8G0B - chains 2 and 3 of the 12 polymer chains in the assembly; structure by electron microscopy, 2.80 A resolution.

# Chain 2 (and 3)
Protein: ATP synthase subunit c
Source organism: Mycolicibacterium smegmatis MC2 155
Notes: chain 3 of this document is another copy of the same molecule, construct and numbering; everything in this record applies to it too
UniProt: A0R205 (A0R205_MYCS2); numbering as in UniProt (aligned over 1-86)
Chain sequence (86 residues; numbered 1 to 86; the number before each row is that of its first residue):
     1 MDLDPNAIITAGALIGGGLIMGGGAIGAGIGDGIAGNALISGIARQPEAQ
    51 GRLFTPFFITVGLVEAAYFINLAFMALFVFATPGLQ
Unresolved in the structure: 1-4, 86
Ligand contacts: YGR ((1R,2S)-1-(6-bromo-2-methoxyquinolin-3-yl)-2-(2,6-dimethoxypyridin-4-yl)-4-(dimethylamino)-1-(2,3,6-trimethoxypyridin-4-yl)butan-2-ol): Leu63, Ala66, Ala67, Ile70, Phe74

# Interface between chain 2 and chain 3
Residue-residue contacts - 81 pairs, chain 2 then chain 3:
  Ala7(2) with Pro5(3); Ile9(3)
  Thr10(2) with Ile9(3); Gly84(3)
  Ala11(2) with Ile8(3)
  Leu14(2) with Ile9(3); Gly12(3); Ala13(3); Gly16(3); Phe78(3); Thr82(3); Pro83(3)
  Ile15(2) with Gly12(3); Ile15(3), hydrophobic; Leu19(3)
  Gly18(2) with Gly16(3); Leu19(3); Ile20(3); Phe78(3)
  Leu19(2) with Leu19(3), hydrophobic
  Met21(2) with Ile20(3), hydrophobic; Asn71(3)
  Gly22(2) with Leu19(3); Gly23(3)
  Ala25(2) with Gly23(3); Gly24(3); Gly27(3); Ala67(3); Asn71(3)
  Ile26(2) with Gly23(3); Ile26(3), hydrophobic; Gly27(3)
  Ala28(2) with Ala67(3), hydrophobic
  Gly29(2) with Gly27(3); Gly31(3); Val64(3); Ala67(3)
  Ile30(2) with Ile30(3), hydrophobic
  Asp32(2) with Thr60(3); Leu63(3); Val64(3)
  Gly33(2) with Gly31(3); Ile34(3); Val64(3)
  Ile34(2) with Ile34(3), hydrophobic
  Gly36(2) with Thr60(3)
  Asn37(2) with Ile34(3), hydrogen bond (side chain-backbone); Asn37(3); Ala38(3)
  Leu39(2) with Pro56(3), hydrophobic
  Ile40(2) with Ala35(3); Ala38(3), hydrophobic; Leu39(3); Leu53(3); Pro56(3); Phe57(3), hydrophobic; Thr60(3)
  Ser41(2) with Ala38(3)
  Ile43(2) with Arg52(3); Leu53(3), hydrophobic; Pro56(3), hydrophobic
  Ala44(2) with Gly42(3); Arg52(3), hydrogen bond (backbone-side chain); Leu53(3)
  Pro47(2) with Arg52(3)
  Gln50(2) with Thr55(3)
  Phe54(2) with Ile59(3), hydrophobic
  Phe57(2) with Leu63(3), hydrophobic
  Val61(2) with Leu63(3), hydrophobic
  Glu65(2) with Leu63(3)
  Tyr68(2) with Ala67(3), hydrogen bond (side chain-backbone); Ile70(3); Asn71(3), hydrogen bond
  Phe69(2) with Ile70(3), hydrophobic
  Leu72(2) with Phe74(3), hydrophobic
  Met75(2) with Phe74(3), hydrophobic; Phe78(3), hydrophobic
  Val79(2) with Phe78(3), hydrophobic; Pro83(3)
  Phe80(2) with Leu77(3), hydrophobic; Pro83(3), hydrophobic
Also at the interface, not in a pair above, chain 2 (38 interface residues in all): Gly17, Arg45
Also at the interface, not in a pair above, chain 3 (41 interface residues in all): Arg45, Ala66

# Summary
38 residues of chain 2 face 41 of chain 3 across their interface; the contacts include 4 hydrogen bonds. Polar
pairs include Asn37(2)-Ile34(3), Ala44(2)-Arg52(3) and Tyr68(2)-Ala67(3). Chain 2 binds compound YGR.
Chain 2 and chain 3 are both ATP synthase subunit c (Mycolicibacterium smegmatis MC2 155); the structure,
Cryo-EM structure of TBAJ-876-bound Mycobacterium smegmatis ATP synthase FO region, was determined by electron
microscopy, deposited together with 8G07, 8G08, 8G09, 8G0A, 8G0C, 8G0D and 8G0E.
